Entry 5IDM (X-ray diffraction, 1.90 A resolution); this record covers chain A.

[Chain A]
Molecule: Cell cycle histidine kinase CckA
From: Caulobacter vibrioides
UniProt: Q9X688 (Q9X688_CAUVI); residue numbers follow UniProt; this construct covers 378-547
Sequence (179 residues; numbered 378 to 556; the number before each row is that of its first residue):
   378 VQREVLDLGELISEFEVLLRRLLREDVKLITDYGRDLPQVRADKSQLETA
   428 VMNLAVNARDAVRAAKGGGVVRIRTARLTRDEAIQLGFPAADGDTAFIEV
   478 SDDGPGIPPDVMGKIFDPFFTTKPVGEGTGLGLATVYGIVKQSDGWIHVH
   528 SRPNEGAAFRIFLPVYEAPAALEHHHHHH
Not modelled in the structure: 555-556
Differences from the reference sequence: expression tag (548-556)
Ion coordination: Mg2+: Asn-434 (together with AMP-PNP)
Residues lining bound ligands:
  - AMP-PNP (ANP; phosphoaminophosphonic acid-adenylate ester): Asn-434, Ala-435, Asp-437, Ala-438, Asp-479, Gly-483, Ile-484, Ile-492, Phe-497, Thr-498, Thr-499, Lys-500, Gly-505, Thr-506, Gly-507, Leu-508, Gly-509, Leu-510, Ala-534, Phe-536
  - c-di-GMP (C2E; 9,9'-[(2R,3R,3aS,5S,7aR,9R,10R,10aS,12S,14aR)-3,5,10,12-tetrahydroxy-5,12-dioxidooctahydro-2H,7H-difuro[3,2-d:3',2'-j][1,3,7,9,2,8]tetraoxadiphosphacyclododecine-2,9-diyl]bis(2-amino-1,9-dihydro-6H-purin-6-one)): Tyr-514, Lys-518, Gly-522, Trp-523, Ile-524
From the paper describing this entry:
  - binding site for c-di-GMP: Tyr-514, Lys-518, Trp-523
  - mutagenesis - G515D: abolished catalytic activity

[Summary]
Ligands of chain A: AMP-PNP and c-di-GMP. From the paper: a binding site for c-di-GMP at Tyr-514, Lys-518 and
Trp-523; G515D abolishes catalytic activity.
Chain A is Cell cycle histidine kinase CckA (Caulobacter vibrioides); the structure, Bifunctional histidine
kinase CckA (domain, CA) in complex with c-di-GMP and AMPPNP/Mg2+, was determined by X-ray diffraction.
